PDB entry 8C5Z | electron microscopy, 3.80 A resolution | chains E and F of the 12 polymer chains in the assembly

# Chain E
Molecule: RPA32 subunit of the hetero-oligomeric complex involved in homologous recombination
Organism: Pyrococcus abyssi
UniProt: Q9V1Z1 (Q9V1Z1_PYRAB); residues 2-181 here correspond to UniProt positions 6-185 (UniProt number = residue number + 4)
Amino-acid sequence (180 residues; row label = number of the first residue in the row):
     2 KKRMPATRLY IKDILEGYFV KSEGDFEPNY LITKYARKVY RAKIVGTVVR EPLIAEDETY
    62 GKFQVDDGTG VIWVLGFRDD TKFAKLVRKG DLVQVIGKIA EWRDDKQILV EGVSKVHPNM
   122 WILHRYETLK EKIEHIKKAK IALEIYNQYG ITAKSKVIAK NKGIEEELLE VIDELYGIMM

# Chain F
Molecule: RPA14 subunit of the hetero-oligomeric complex involved in homologous recombination
Organism: Pyrococcus abyssi
UniProt: Q9V1Z0 (Q9V1Z0_PYRAB); numbering as in UniProt (aligned over 6-117)
Amino-acid sequence (112 residues; row label = number of the first residue in the row):
     6 RRRKPAVERK ISEIREEDTR VSLIGRVIKV DKMDYMFWLD DGTGVAIIES ESDLPKVGQV
    66 VRVIGRIIRN EEGIHIYAEV IQDFSDADLE ALEEIRELER KLLPRLEGEI VW

# Chain E / chain F interface
Pairs across the interface (34):
  Y11(E) - E104(F)
  K35(E) - W117(F)
  T48(E) - R67(F)
  T48(E) - Q87(F)  hydrogen bond
  Q65(E) - R8(F)  hydrogen bond
  G69(E) - A11(F)
  T70(E) - P10(F)
  G71(E) - P10(F)
  V72(E) - R7(F)
  V72(E) - R8(F)
  K90(E) - V85(F)
  G91(E) - V85(F)
  G91(E) - Q87(F)
  D92(E) - Q87(F)
  L93(E) - Q87(F)
  D106(E) - R7(F)  salt bridge
  H118(E) - D91(F)  salt bridge
  P119(E) - F89(F)  hydrophobic
  W122(E) - R67(F)
  W122(E) - F89(F)  hydrophobic
  R126(E) - E13(F)  salt bridge
  Y127(E) - A96(F)  hydrogen bond (side chain-backbone)
  Y127(E) - E99(F)  hydrogen bond
  Y127(E) - I100(F)  hydrophobic
  L130(E) - I100(F)  hydrophobic
  L130(E) - E104(F)
  I134(E) - L111(F)  hydrophobic
  I137(E) - I115(F)  hydrophobic
  K141(E) - E114(F)
  K141(E) - I115(F)
  Y147(E) - W117(F)  hydrophobic
  L176(E) - W117(F)
  Y177(E) - W117(F)  hydrophobic
  M180(E) - W117(F)  hydrophobic
Interface residues without a listed pair, chain E (35 interface residues in all): L16, Y36, V50, N120, K133, A140, L144, N148, I173
Interface residues without a listed pair, chain F (24 interface residues in all): K9, I69, E84, D93, L107, R110

# In short
Chain E and chain F form an interface of 35 and 24 residues respectively; the contacts include 4 hydrogen
bonds and 3 salt bridges. Polar pairs include D106(E)-R7(F), H118(E)-D91(F) and R126(E)-E13(F).
Chain E is RPA32 subunit of the hetero-oligomeric complex involved in homologous recombination and chain F is
RPA14 subunit of the hetero-oligomeric complex involved in homologous recombination, both from Pyrococcus
abyssi; the structure, RPA tetrameric supercomplex with AROD-OB-1, was determined by electron microscopy (same
publication as 8AAJ, 8AAS, 8C5Y, 8OEJ and 8OEL).
